PDB entry 7JG2 | electron microscopy, 3.30 A resolution | chains C and D of the 6 polymer chains in the assembly

[Chain C (and D)]
Molecule: Igh protein
Organism: Mus musculus
Notes: chain D of this document is another copy of the same molecule, construct and numbering; everything in this record applies to it too
UniProt: Q99M22 (Q99M22_MOUSE); residues 113-467 here correspond to UniProt positions 125-479 (UniProt number = residue number + 12)
Amino-acid sequence (355 residues; numbered 113 to 467; the number before each row is that of its first residue):
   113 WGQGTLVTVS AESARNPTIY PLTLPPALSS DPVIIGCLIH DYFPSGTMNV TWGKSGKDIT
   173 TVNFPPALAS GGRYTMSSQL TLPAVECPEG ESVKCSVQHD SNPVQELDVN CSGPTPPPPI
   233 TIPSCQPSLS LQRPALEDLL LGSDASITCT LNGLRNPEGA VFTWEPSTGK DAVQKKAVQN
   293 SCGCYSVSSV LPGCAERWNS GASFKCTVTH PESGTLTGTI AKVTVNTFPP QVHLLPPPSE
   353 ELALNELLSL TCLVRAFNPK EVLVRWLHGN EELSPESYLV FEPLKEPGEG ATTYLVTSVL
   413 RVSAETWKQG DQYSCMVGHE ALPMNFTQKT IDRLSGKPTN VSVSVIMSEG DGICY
Not modelled in the structure: 113-236
Disulfide bonds: Cys237-Cys296, Cys261-Cys318, Cys364-Cys427
Glycans and other covalent adducts: N-acetylglucosamine (NAG) linked to Asn437, Asn452

[Interface between chain C and chain D]
Cross-chain cystine bridges: Cys294(C)-Cys294(D)
Pairs across the interface (71):
  Cys294(C) with Cys237(D); Cys294(D), disulfide
  His345(C) with Pro350(D); Glu352(D), salt bridge; Glu353(D), salt bridge
  Leu347(C) with Thr363(D)
  Pro348(C) with Leu347(D)
  Pro350(C) with His345(D)
  Glu352(C) with His345(D)
  Glu353(C) with His345(D), salt bridge; Arg367(D)
  Ser361(C) with Leu365(D)
  Thr363(C) with Leu365(D)
  Leu365(C) with Ser361(D)
  Arg367(C) with Glu353(D), salt bridge; Arg413(D)
  Glu388(C) with Pro399(D)
  Ser389(C) with Pro399(D)
  Leu391(C) with Lys397(D); Glu398(D); Pro399(D); Leu407(D), hydrophobic
  Val392(C) with Leu396(D)
  Phe393(C) with Phe393(D), hydrophobic; Glu394(D); Leu396(D), hydrophobic; Leu407(D), hydrophobic; Thr409(D)
  Glu394(C) with Phe393(D); Glu394(D), hydrogen bond (side chain-backbone)
  Leu396(C) with Val392(D); Phe393(D), hydrophobic
  Lys397(C) with Leu391(D)
  Pro399(C) with Glu388(D); Ser389(D); Tyr390(D); Leu391(D)
  Leu407(C) with Leu391(D), hydrophobic; Phe393(D); Val411(D), hydrophobic
  Val408(C) with Phe393(D), hydrophobic
  Thr409(C) with Phe393(D); Thr409(D), hydrogen bond; Val411(D)
  Val411(C) with Leu407(D), hydrophobic
  Arg413(C) with Arg367(D); Glu398(D), salt bridge
  Lys441(C) with Glu352(D), salt bridge
  Pro450(C) with Pro450(D)
  Thr451(C) with Pro450(D); Thr451(D)
  Asn452(C) with Thr451(D); Asn452(D)
  Val453(C) with Asn452(D); Ser454(D), hydrogen bond (backbone-backbone)
  Val455(C) with Ser454(D); Val455(D); Ser456(D), hydrogen bond (backbone-backbone)
  Ser456(C) with Ser456(D)
  Val457(C) with Ser456(D), hydrogen bond (backbone-backbone); Val457(D); Ile458(D), hydrogen bond (backbone-backbone)
  Ile458(C) with Ile458(D); Ile465(D), hydrophobic
  Met459(C) with Ile458(D), hydrogen bond (backbone-backbone); Met459(D), hydrophobic
  Ser460(C) with Asp463(D)
  Glu461(C) with Ser460(D); Glu461(D); Asp463(D)
  Tyr467(C) with Tyr467(D)
Also at the interface, not in a pair above, chain C (43 interface residues in all): Cys237, Val344, Glu398, Lys449, Ser454
Also at the interface, not in a pair above, chain D (47 interface residues in all): Cys296, Gln343, Pro348, Pro395, Val408, Lys441, Val453

[Summary]
Chain C and chain D form an interface of 43 and 47 residues respectively, with 1 disulfide bond, 7 hydrogen
bonds and 6 salt bridges. Polar contacts include His345(C)-Glu352(D), His345(C)-Glu353(D) and
Arg367(C)-Glu353(D). N-acetylglucosamine is covalently linked to Asn437(C) and Asn452(C).
Both chains are Igh protein (Mus musculus). Entry 7JG2 (Secretory Immunoglobin A (SIgA)) was determined by
electron microscopy, deposited together with 7JG1.
